PDB entry 3HFC | X-ray diffraction, 2.45 A resolution | chains A and B of the 3 polymer chains in the assembly

# Chain A (and B)
Protein: Potassium voltage-gated channel subfamily KQT member 1
From: Homo sapiens
Notes: chain B of this document is another copy of the same molecule, construct and numbering; everything in this record applies to it too
Reference sequence: P51787 (KCNQ1_HUMAN); numbering as in UniProt (aligned over 583-611)
Chain sequence (31 residues; row label = number of the first residue in the row):
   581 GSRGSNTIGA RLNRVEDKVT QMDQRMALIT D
Unresolved in the structure: 581-584 (chain B: 581-585, 611)
Modified positions: Mse-602 (selenomethionine; parent Met); Mse-606 (selenomethionine; parent Met)
Differences from the reference sequence: expression tag (581-582); engineered mutation Mse-602 (Leu in P51787), Mse-606 (Leu in P51787)
Curated features (UniProtKB/Swiss-Prot):
  - natural variant: Arg-583 (R583C: In LQT1; R583H: In LQT1; uncertain significance), Asn-586 (N586D: In LQT1), Thr-587 (T587M: In LQT1), Gly-589 (G589D: In LQT1 and JLNS1), Ala-590 (A590T: In LQT1), Arg-591 (R591C: In LQT1; uncertain significance; R591H: In LQT1), Arg-594 (R594P: In LQT1; uncertain significance; R594Q: In LQT1), Glu-596 (E596K: In LQT1; uncertain significance; deletion: In LQT1; uncertain significance), Thr-600 (T600M: In LQT1; uncertain significance), Asp-611 (D611N: In LQT1; uncertain significance)
  - mutagenesis: Gly-589 (G589M: No effect), Ala-590 (A590W: Reduced cell surface expression and strongly reduced potassium current), Asn-593 (N593G: Reduced cell surface expression and moderately reduced potassium current), Ile-609 (I609A: Does not interact with AKAP9 and the kinase A (PKA) catalytic subunit and protein phosphatase 1 (PP1); when associated with L-602)

# Interface between chain A and chain B
Contacting residue pairs - 17 pairs, chain A then chain B:
  Ile-588(A) with Ile-588(B), hydrophobic; Leu-592(B)
  Arg-591(A) with Leu-592(B); Asn-593(B), hydrogen bond; Glu-596(B), salt bridge
  Val-595(A) with Val-595(B), hydrophobic; Val-599(B), hydrophobic
  Val-599(A) with Val-599(B), hydrophobic
  Mse-602(A) with Val-599(B); Mse-602(B), hydrophobic; Mse-606(B), hydrophobic
  Arg-605(A) with Asp-603(B), salt bridge; Mse-606(B); Thr-610(B), hydrogen bond (side chain-backbone)
  Mse-606(A) with Mse-606(B), hydrophobic
  Ile-609(A) with Mse-606(B), hydrophobic; Thr-610(B)
Interface residues without a listed pair, chain A (10 interface residues in all): Leu-592, Lys-598
Interface residues without a listed pair, chain B (13 interface residues in all): Gly-589, Ala-607, Ile-609

# In short
The interface between chain A and chain B involves 10 residues on one side and 13 on the other; the contacts
include 2 hydrogen bonds and 2 salt bridges. Polar contacts include Arg-591(A)/Glu-596(B),
Arg-605(A)/Asp-603(B) and Arg-591(A)/Asn-593(B). UniProt lists 4 mutagenesis sites on chain A.
Chain A and chain B are both Potassium voltage-gated channel subfamily KQT member 1 (Homo sapiens); the
structure, A trimeric form of the Kv7.1 A domain Tail, L602M/L606M mutant Semet, was determined by X-ray
diffraction, deposited together with 3HFE.
